Entry 8V10 (X-ray diffraction, 3.02 A resolution); this record covers chains A and D of the 4 polymer chains in the assembly.

== Chain A ==
Molecule: Kinetochore protein NDC80
Source organism: Saccharomyces cerevisiae
Reference sequence: P40460 (NDC80_YEAST); residue numbers follow UniProt; this construct covers 114-318, 621-691
Sequence (279 residues; row label = number of the first residue in the row; note: 302 numbers in that range are skipped by the numbering (no residue carries them; nothing is unmodelled there)):
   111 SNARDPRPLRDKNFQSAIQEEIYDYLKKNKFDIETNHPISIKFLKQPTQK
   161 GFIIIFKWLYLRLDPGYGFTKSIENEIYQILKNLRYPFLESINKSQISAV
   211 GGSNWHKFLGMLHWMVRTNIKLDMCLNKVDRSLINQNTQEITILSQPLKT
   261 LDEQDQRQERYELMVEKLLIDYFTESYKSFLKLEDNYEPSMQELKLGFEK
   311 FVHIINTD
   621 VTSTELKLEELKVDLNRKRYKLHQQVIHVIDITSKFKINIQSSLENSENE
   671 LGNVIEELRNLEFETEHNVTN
Unresolved in the structure: 111-112, 683-691
Sequence notes: expression tag (111-113)
Metal / ion sites: Ni2+: His-648 (shared with Glu-11(D), Asp-49(D), His-51(D) of chain D)
UniProt features mapped onto this chain:
  - modified residue: Thr-248 (Phosphothreonine)
  - mutagenesis: Ser-201 (S201A: Loss of function)

== Chain D ==
Molecule: Kinetochore protein SPC25
Source organism: Saccharomyces cerevisiae
Reference sequence: P40014 (SPC25_YEAST); the construct lacks a stretch of the UniProt sequence, so the offset changes along the chain: 1-31 = UniProt 1-31; 32-115 = UniProt 138-221
Sequence (115 residues; row label = number of the first residue in the row):
     1 MASIDAFSDLERRMDGFQKDVAQVLARQQNHVALYERLLQLRVLPGASDV
    51 HDVRFVFGDDSRCWIEVAMHGDHVIGNSHPALDPKSRATLEHVLTVQGDL
   101 AAFLVVARDMLLASL
Metal / ion sites: Ni2+: Glu-11, Asp-49, His-51 (shared with His-648(A) of chain A)
UniProt features mapped onto this chain:
  - modified residue: Ala-2 (N-acetylalanine)

== Interface between chain A and chain D ==
Pairs across the interface (21):
  Gln-645(A) with Ile-4(D); Asp-5(D)
  His-648(A) with Glu-11(D), salt bridge
  Val-649(A) with Phe-7(D), hydrophobic
  Ile-652(A) with Glu-11(D)
  Thr-653(A) with Met-14(D)
  Phe-656(A) with Met-14(D); Phe-17(D), hydrophobic
  Asn-659(A) with Gln-18(D), hydrogen bond
  Ile-660(A) with Phe-17(D), hydrophobic; Gln-18(D)
  Ser-663(A) with Leu-25(D)
  Leu-664(A) with Leu-25(D), hydrophobic
  Ser-667(A) with Leu-25(D), hydrogen bond (side chain-backbone)
  Val-674(A) with Asn-30(D)
  Glu-677(A) with Asn-30(D), hydrogen bond
  Leu-678(A) with Val-32(D), hydrophobic
  Leu-681(A) with Glu-36(D); Arg-42(D); Leu-44(D)
  Glu-682(A) with Leu-44(D)
Interface residues without a listed pair, chain A (17 interface residues in all): Leu-642
Interface residues without a listed pair, chain D (15 interface residues in all): Val-21, Ala-33

== Overview ==
17 residues of chain A and 15 residues of chain D are in contact, with 3 hydrogen bonds and 1 salt bridge.
Polar contacts include His-648(A)/Glu-11(D), Asn-659(A)/Gln-18(D) and Ser-667(A)/Leu-25(D). His-648(A),
Glu-11(D), Asp-49(D) and His-51(D) coordinate Ni2+. UniProt lists one mutagenesis site on chain A.
Chain A is Kinetochore protein NDC80 and chain D is Kinetochore protein SPC25, both from Saccharomyces
cerevisiae; the structure, Structure of a Saccharomyces cerevisiae Mps1 peptide bound to dwarf Ndc80 Complex,
was determined by X-ray diffraction (same publication as 8V11).
